Entry 8HH5 (electron microscopy, 2.90 A resolution); this record covers chains B and F of the 7 polymer chains in the assembly.

Chain B:
Protein: ATP synthase subunit alpha
Organism: Bacillus sp. PS3
Notes: EC 7.1.2.2
UniProt: A0A0M3VGF9 (A0A0M3VGF9_BACP3); residues 2-502 here = UniProt positions 2-502
Sequence (501 residues; each row starts with the number of its first residue):
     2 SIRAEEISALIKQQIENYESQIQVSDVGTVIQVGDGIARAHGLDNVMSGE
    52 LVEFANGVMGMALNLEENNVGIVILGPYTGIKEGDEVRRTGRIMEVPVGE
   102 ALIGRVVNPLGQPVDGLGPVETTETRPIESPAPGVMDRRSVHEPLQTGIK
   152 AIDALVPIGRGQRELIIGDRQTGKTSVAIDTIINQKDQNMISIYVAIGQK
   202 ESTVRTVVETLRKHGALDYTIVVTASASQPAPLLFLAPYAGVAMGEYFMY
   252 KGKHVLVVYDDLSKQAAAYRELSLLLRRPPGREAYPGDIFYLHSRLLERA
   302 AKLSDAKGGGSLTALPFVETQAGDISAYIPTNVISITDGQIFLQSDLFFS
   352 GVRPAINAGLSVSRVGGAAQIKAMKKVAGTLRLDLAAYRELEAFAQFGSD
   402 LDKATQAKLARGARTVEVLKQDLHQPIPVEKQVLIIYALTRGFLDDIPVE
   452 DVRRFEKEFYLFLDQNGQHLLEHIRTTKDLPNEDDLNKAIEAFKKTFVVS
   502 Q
Disordered / not traced: 2-23, 502
Sequence notes: conflict Pro132 (Arg in A0A0M3VGF9), Ser193 (Cys in A0A0M3VGF9), Phe463 (Trp in A0A0M3VGF9)
Ion coordination: Mg2+: Thr176 (together with ATP)
Small-molecule neighbours:
  - ATP (adenosine-5'-triphosphate), molecule 1: Asp170, Arg171, Gln172, Thr173, Gly174, Lys175, Thr176, Ser177, Gln200, Phe349, Arg354, Gln422, Asp423, Leu424
  - ATP, molecule 2: Ile335, Ser336, Val363, Arg365

Chain F:
Protein: ATP synthase subunit beta
Organism: Bacillus sp. PS3
Notes: EC 7.1.2.2
UniProt: A0A0M4U1P9 (A0A0M4U1P9_BACP3); numbering as in UniProt (aligned over 1-473)
Sequence (484 residues; numbered -10 to 473; the number before each row is that of its first residue; numbers below 1 keep their minus sign (Met-10 is residue -10)):
   -10 MHHHHHHHHHHMTRGRVIQVMGPVVDVKFENGHLPAIYNALKIQHKARNE
    40 NEVDIDLTLEVALHLGDDTVRTIAMASTDGLIRGMEVIDTGAPISVPVGE
    90 VTLGRVFNVLGEPIDLEGDIPADARRDPIHRPAPKFEELATEVEILETGI
   140 KVVDLLAPYIKGGKIGLFGGAGVGKTVLIQELIHNIAQEHGGISVFAGVG
   190 ERTREGNDLYHEMKDSGVISKTAMVFGQMNEPPGARMRVALTGLTMAEYF
   240 RDEQGQDVLLFIDNIFRFTQAGSEVSALLGRMPSAVGYQPTLATEMGQLQ
   290 ERITSTAKGSITSIQAIYVPADDYTDPAPATTFSHLDATTNLERKLAEMG
   340 IYPAVDPLASTSRALAPEIVGEEHYQVARKVQQTLQRYKELQDIIAILGM
   390 DELSDEDKLVVHRARRIQFFLSQNFHVAEQFTGQPGSYVPVKETVRGFKE
   440 ILEGKYDHLPEDAFRLVGRIEEVVEKAKAMGVEV
Disordered / not traced: -10 to 0, 472-473
Sequence notes: initiating methionine (-10); expression tag (-9 to 0)
Ion coordination: Mg2+: Thr165 (together with ATP)
Small-molecule neighbours:
  - ATP (adenosine-5'-triphosphate), molecule 1: Gly159, Ala160, Gly161, Val162, Gly163, Lys164, Thr165, Val166, Glu190, Arg191, Glu194, Tyr307, Tyr341, Pro342, Phe414, Ala417, Phe420
  - ATP, molecule 2: Ser351, Tyr364, Arg368

How chain B and chain F interact:
Contacting residue pairs - 74 pairs, chain B then chain F:
  Gly43(B) with Arg72(F), hydrogen bond (backbone-side chain)
  Leu44(B) with Arg72(F), hydrogen bond (backbone-side chain)
  Asp45(B) with Arg72(F)
  Val47(B) with Ile71(F)
  Met48(B) with Asn40(F); Gly69(F); Leu70(F); Ile71(F), hydrophobic
  Ser49(B) with Val9(F); Thr67(F); Asp68(F); Gly69(F), hydrogen bond (backbone-backbone); Leu70(F), hydrogen bond (backbone-backbone)
  Asn65(B) with Val9(F); Met10(F)
  Leu66(B) with Gln8(F); Val9(F), hydrogen bond (backbone-backbone); Leu70(F); Arg72(F)
  Glu67(B) with Arg72(F), hydrogen bond (backbone-side chain)
  Glu68(B) with Gln8(F)
  Asn70(B) with Arg72(F)
  Val71(B) with Arg72(F)
  Arg90(B) with Asn40(F), hydrogen bond (side chain-backbone)
  Gly92(B) with Asn40(F)
  Glu130(B) with Asp68(F)
  Ala133(B) with Asn219(F)
  Gly135(B) with Thr192(F)
  Val136(B) with Thr192(F); Asn196(F)
  Met137(B) with Ile103(F); Tyr199(F), hydrophobic
  Arg139(B) with Thr192(F); Asn196(F)
  Ser141(B) with Asp197(F)
  Arg164(B) with Arg191(F)
  Pro280(B) with Ala266(F), hydrophobic
  Arg283(B) with Asp312(F), salt bridge; Asp315(F), salt bridge
  Gly288(B) with Glu263(F)
  Asp289(B) with Glu263(F)
  Phe291(B) with Met218(F), hydrophobic; Arg256(F); Gln259(F)
  Tyr292(B) with Met218(F); Asn219(F); Glu220(F); Arg225(F); Glu263(F)
  Ser295(B) with Met218(F), hydrogen bond (side chain-backbone)
  Glu299(B) with Glu190(F); Arg191(F); Thr192(F), hydrogen bond; Met218(F); Asn219(F)
  Ser327(B) with Ala310(F); Asp311(F), hydrogen bond
  Thr332(B) with Ala160(F); Tyr307(F); Ala310(F)
  Ile335(B) with Ala160(F), hydrophobic; Arg191(F), hydrogen bond (backbone-side chain)
  Ser336(B) with Arg191(F), hydrogen bond (backbone-side chain); Met218(F); Arg256(F), hydrogen bond
  Ile337(B) with Arg191(F), hydrogen bond (backbone-side chain); Met218(F), hydrophobic
  Thr338(B) with Arg191(F), hydrogen bond (backbone-side chain)
  Asp339(B) with Arg191(F), salt bridge; Arg193(F), salt bridge
  Leu361(B) with Glu337(F)
  Arg365(B) with Gly161(F); Arg191(F)
  Val366(B) with Arg193(F)
Other interface residues (no listed pair), chain B (49 interface residues in all): Asn46, Arg93, Ile94, Pro134, Pro281, Gly282, Ile326, Tyr329, Asn333
Other interface residues (no listed pair), chain F (50 interface residues in all): Ile7, Arg37, Glu39, Glu41, Val42, Asp104, Gly195, Phe215, Gln217, Pro221, Pro272, Val275, Gly276, Pro309, Arg333, Phe420

Summary:
Chain B and chain F form an interface of 49 and 50 residues respectively, with 15 hydrogen bonds and 4 salt
bridges. Among the polar pairs are Arg283(B)-Asp312(F), Arg283(B)-Asp315(F) and Asp339(B)-Arg191(F). One ATP
molecule is bound between chain B and chain F.
Chain B is ATP synthase subunit alpha and chain F is ATP synthase subunit beta, both from Bacillus sp. PS3;
the structure, F1 domain of FoF1-ATPase from Bacillus PS3,120 degrees,highATP, was determined by electron
microscopy (same publication as 8HH1, 8HH2, 8HH3, 8HH4, 8HH6, 8HH7 and 5 further entries).
